Entry 8JYZ (electron microscopy, 3.63 A resolution); this record covers chains B and C of the 22 polymer chains in the assembly.

== Chain B ==
Molecule: Gasdermin-like protein rcd-1-2
Source organism: Neurospora crassa
UniProtKB: P0DW10 (RCD12_NEUCS); residues 1-244 here = UniProt positions 1-244
Amino-acid sequence (248 residues; each row starts with the number of its first residue; numbers below 1 keep their minus sign (Ser-3 is residue -3)):
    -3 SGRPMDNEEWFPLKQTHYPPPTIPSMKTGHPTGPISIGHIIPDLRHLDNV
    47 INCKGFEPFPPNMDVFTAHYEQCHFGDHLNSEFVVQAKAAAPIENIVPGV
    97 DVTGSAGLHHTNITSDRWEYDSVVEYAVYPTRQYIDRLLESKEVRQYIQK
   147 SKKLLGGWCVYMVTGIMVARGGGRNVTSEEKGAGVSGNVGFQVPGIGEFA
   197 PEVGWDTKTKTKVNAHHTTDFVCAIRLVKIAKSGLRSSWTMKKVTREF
Disordered / not traced: -3 to 3, 84-100, 187-194, 243-244
Sequence notes: expression tag (-3 to 0); conflict Glu90 (Lys in P0DW10), Arg141 (Lys in P0DW10), Thr173 (Val in P0DW10), Ser182 (Phe in P0DW10)

== Chain C ==
Molecule: Gasdermin-like protein rcd-1-1
Source organism: Neurospora crassa
UniProtKB: Q7SBA0 (RCD11_NEUCR); residues 1-257 here = UniProt positions 1-257
Amino-acid sequence (261 residues; row label = number of the first residue in the row; numbers below 1 keep their minus sign (Ser-3 is residue -3)):
    -3 SGRPMDKCWFTLDNAHYPPPSLDSMRSGHPISPASLGHLIPSLAHLDQII
    47 NAKAIEPFPATMDIHGPTIIEDFKWDHSHEYSLSLGGKVPIPLAPAGVPF
    97 VDLNVGLGGAFSRSVANYWEFDRLERYIMQPTRSYVQKCIERDEVKRWIA
   147 KNKSMMMMGRWEVYMITGIIVARGGGRKKKEKTTGKEFSVEVTVEVPLIV
   197 EAGPGGKRNTARQKTWGTSQTGDFVWAVRLAKITKSGLHSDWKMETVFGK
   247 TSSFRGQKAIF
Disordered / not traced: -3 to 0, 87-98, 189-199
Sequence notes: expression tag (-3 to 0)
Swiss-Prot annotation at these positions:
  - mutagenesis: Arg129 to Lys134 (Impaired localization to the cell membrane), Arg129 (R129A: Impaired localization to the cell membrane. Abolished localization to the cell membrane; when associated with A-147--149-A), Lys147 to Lys149 (Abolished localization to the cell membrane; when associated with A-129)

== Chain B / chain C interface ==
Residue-residue contacts (40; chain B residue first):
  Phe62(B) with His12(C); Pro14(C)
  His65(B) with Gln216(C), hydrogen bond (backbone-side chain); Thr217(C)
  Tyr66(B) with Thr214(C); Ser215(C); Gln216(C)
  Glu67(B) with Ser215(C), hydrogen bond (backbone-backbone); Thr217(C), hydrogen bond
  Gln68(B) with Gly213(C)
  Cys69(B) with Trp212(C), hydrophobic; Gly213(C)
  His70(B) with Trp212(C); Gly213(C), hydrogen bond (backbone-backbone)
  Phe71(B) with Thr211(C)
  Gly72(B) with Gln209(C); Lys210(C); Thr211(C), hydrogen bond (backbone-backbone)
  Asp73(B) with Gln209(C)
  His74(B) with Ala207(C); Arg208(C); Gln209(C), hydrogen bond (backbone-backbone)
  Leu75(B) with Ala207(C)
  Asn76(B) with Asn205(C); Thr206(C); Ala207(C), hydrogen bond (backbone-backbone)
  Ser77(B) with Asn205(C)
  Glu78(B) with Lys203(C); Arg204(C); Asn205(C), hydrogen bond (backbone-backbone)
  Val80(B) with Gly202(C); Lys203(C), hydrogen bond (backbone-backbone)
  Val81(B) with Gly201(C)
  Gln82(B) with Pro200(C); Gly201(C), hydrogen bond (backbone-backbone)
  Glu121(B) with His12(C), salt bridge
  Tyr125(B) with Asn10(C); His12(C), hydrogen bond; Tyr13(C), hydrogen bond; Asp43(C)
Other interface residues (no listed pair), chain B (25 interface residues in all): Glu5, Thr63, Ala64, Phe79, Ala123
Other interface residues (no listed pair), chain C (25 interface residues in all): Asp9, Pro29

== In short ==
Chain B and chain C each contribute 25 residues to their interface, with 12 hydrogen bonds and 1 salt bridge.
Polar contacts include Glu121(B)-His12(C), His65(B)-Gln216(C) and Glu67(B)-Thr217(C). UniProt lists 9
mutagenesis sites on chain C.
Here chain B is Gasdermin-like protein rcd-1-2 and chain C is Gasdermin-like protein rcd-1-1, both from
Neurospora crassa. Entry 8JYZ (Cryo-EM structure of RCD-1 pore from Neurospora crassa) was determined by
electron microscopy (same publication as 8JYX, 8JYV and 8JYY).
